8C9C - chains A and S of the 4 polymer chains in the assembly; structure by electron microscopy, 6.62 A resolution (low resolution: residue-level contacts below are approximate; hydrogen-bond / salt-bridge calls are withheld).

[Chain A]
Molecule: 23S rRNA
Organism: Escherichia coli
Sequence (2904 nucleotides; numbered 1 to 2904; the number before each row is that of its first residue):
     1 GGUUAAGCGA CUAAGCGUAC ACGGUGGAUG CCCUGGCAGU CAGAGGCGAU GAAGGACGUG
    61 CUAAUCUGCG AUAAGCGUCG GUAAGGUGAU AUGAACCGUU AUAACCGGCG AUUUCCGAAU
   121 GGGGAAACCC AGUGUGUUUC GACACACUAU CAUUAACUGA AUCCAUAGGU UAAUGAGGCG
   181 AACCGGGGGA ACUGAAACAU CUAAGUACCC CGAGGAAAAG AAAUCAACCG AGAUUCCCCC
   241 AGUAGCGGCG AGCGAACGGG GAGCAGCCCA GAGCCUGAAU CAGUGUGUGU GUUAGUGGAA
   301 GCGUCUGGAA AGGCGCGCGA UACAGGGUGA CAGCCCCGUA CACAAAAAUG CACAUGCUGU
   361 GAGCUCGAUG AGUAGGGCGG GACACGUGGU AUCCUGUCUG AAUAUGGGGG GACCAUCCUC
   421 CAAGGCUAAA UACUCCUGAC UGACCGAUAG UGAACCAGUA CCGUGAGGGA AAGGCGAAAA
   481 GAACCCCGGC GAGGGGAGUG AAAAAGAACC UGAAACCGUG UACGUACAAG CAGUGGGAGC
   541 ACGCUUAGGC GUGUGACUGC GUACCUUUUG UAUAAUGGGU CAGCGACUUA UAUUCUGUAG
   601 CAAGGUUAAC CGAAUAGGGG AGCCGAAGGG AAACCGAGUC UUAACUGGGC GUUAAGUUGC
   661 AGGGUAUAGA CCCGAAACCC GGUGAUCUAG CCAUGGGCAG GUUGAAGGUU GGGUAACACU
   721 AACUGGAGGA CCGAACCGAC UAAUGUUGAA AAAUUAGCGG AUGACUUGUG GCUGGGGGUG
   781 AAAGGCCAAU CAAACCGGGA GAUAGCUGGU UCUCCCCGAA AGCUAUUUAG GUAGCGCCUC
   841 GUGAAUUCAU CUCCGGGGGU AGAGCACUGU UUCGGCAAGG GGGUCAUCCC GACUUACCAA
   901 CCCGAUGCAA ACUGCGAAUA CCGGAGAAUG UUAUCACGGG AGACACACGG CGGGUGCUAA
   961 CGUCCGUCGU GAAGAGGGAA ACAACCCAGA CCGCCAGCUA AGGUCCCAAA GUCAUGGUUA
  1021 AGUGGGAAAC GAUGUGGGAA GGCCCAGACA GCCAGGAUGU UGGCUUAGAA GCAGCCAUCA
  1081 UUUAAAGAAA GCGUAAUAGC UCACUGGUCG AGUCGGCCUG CGCGGAAGAU GUAACGGGGC
  1141 UAAACCAUGC ACCGAAGCUG CGGCAGCGAC GCUUAUGCGU UGUUGGGUAG GGGAGCGUUC
  1201 UGUAAGCCUG CGAAGGUGUG CUGUGAGGCA UGCUGGAGGU AUCAGAAGUG CGAAUGCUGA
  1261 CAUAAGUAAC GAUAAAGCGG GUGAAAAGCC CGCUCGCCGG AAGACCAAGG GUUCCUGUCC
  1321 AACGUUAAUC GGGGCAGGGU GAGUCGACCC CUAAGGCGAG GCCGAAAGGC GUAGUCGAUG
  1381 GGAAACAGGU UAAUAUUCCU GUACUUGGUG UUACUGCGAA GGGGGGACGG AGAAGGCUAU
  1441 GUUGGCCGGG CGACGGUUGU CCCGGUUUAA GCGUGUAGGC UGGUUUUCCA GGCAAAUCCG
  1501 GAAAAUCAAG GCUGAGGCGU GAUGACGAGG CACUACGGUG CUGAAGCAAC AAAUGCCCUG
  1561 CUUCCAGGAA AAGCCUCUAA GCAUCAGGUA ACAUCAAAUC GUACCCCAAA CCGACACAGG
  1621 UGGUCAGGUA GAGAAUACCA AGGCGCUUGA GAGAACUCGG GUGAAGGAAC UAGGCAAAAU
  1681 GGUGCCGUAA CUUCGGGAGA AGGCACGCUG AUAUGUAGGU GAGGUCCCUC GCGGAUGGAG
  1741 CUGAAAUCAG UCGAAGAUAC CAGCUGGCUG CAACUGUUUA UUAAAAACAC AGCACUGUGC
  1801 AAACACGAAA GUGGACGUAU ACGGUGUGAC GCCUGCCCGG UGCCGGAAGG UUAAUUGAUG
  1861 GGGUUAGCGC AAGCGAAGCU CUUGAUCGAA GCCCCGGUAA ACGGCGGCCG UAACUAUAAC
  1921 GGUCCUAAGG UAGCGAAAUU CCUUGUCGGG UAAGUUCCGA CCUGCACGAA UGGCGUAAUG
  1981 AUGGCCAGGC UGUCUCCACC CGAGACUCAG UGAAAUUGAA CUCGCUGUGA AGAUGCAGUG
  2041 UACCCGCGGC AAGACGGAAA GACCCCGUGA ACCUUUACUA UAGCUUGACA CUGAACAUUG
  2101 AGCCUUGAUG UGUAGGAUAG GUGGGAGGCU UUGAAGUGUG GACGCCAGUC UGCAUGGAGC
  2161 CGACCUUGAA AUACCACCCU UUAAUGUUUG AUGUUCUAAC GUUGACCCGU AAUCCGGGUU
  2221 GCGGACAGUG UCUGGUGGGU AGUUUGACUG GGGCGGUCUC CUCCUAAAGA GUAACGGAGG
  2281 AGCACGAAGG UUGGCUAAUC CUGGUCGGAC AUCAGGAGGU UAGUGCAAUG GCAUAAGCCA
  2341 GCUUGACUGC GAGCGUGACG GCGCGAGCAG GUGCGAAAGC AGGUCAUAGU GAUCCGGUGG
  2401 UUCUGAAUGG AAGGGCCAUC GCUCAACGGA UAAAAGGUAC UCCGGGGAUA ACAGGCUGAU
  2461 ACCGCCCAAG AGUUCAUAUC GACGGCGGUG UUUGGCACCU CGAUGUCGGC UCAUCACAUC
  2521 CUGGGGCUGA AGUAGGUCCC AAGGGUAUGG CUGUUCGCCA UUUAAAGUGG UACGCGAGCU
  2581 GGGUUUAGAA CGUCGUGAGA CAGUUCGGUC CCUAUCUGCC GUGGGCGCUG GAGAACUGAG
  2641 GGGGGCUGCU CCUAGUACGA GAGGACCGGA GUGGACGCAU CACUGGUGUU CGGGUUGUCA
  2701 UGCCAAUGGC ACUGCCCGGU AGCUAAAUGC GGAAGAGAUA AGUGCUGAAA GCAUCUAAGC
  2761 ACGAAACUUG CCCCGAGAUG AGUUCUCCCU GACCCUUUAA GGGUCCUGAA GGAACGUUGA
  2821 AGACGACGAC GUUGAUAGGC CGGGUGUGUA AGCGCAGCGA UGCGUUGAGC UAACCGGUAC
  2881 UAAUGAACCG UGAGGCUUAA CCUU
Not modelled in the structure: 1-13, 527-2904

[Chain S]
Name: 50S ribosomal protein L22
Organism: Escherichia coli
UniProt: P61175 (RL22_ECOLI); residues 1-110 here = UniProt positions 1-110
Chain sequence (110 residues; numbered 1 to 110; the number before each row is that of its first residue):
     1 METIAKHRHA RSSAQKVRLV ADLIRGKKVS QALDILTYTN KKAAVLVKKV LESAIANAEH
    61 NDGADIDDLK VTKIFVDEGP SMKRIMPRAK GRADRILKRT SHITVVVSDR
Not modelled in the structure: 80-98
UniProt features mapped onto this chain:
  - binding site (L-tryptophan): Lys-90
  - natural variant: Arg-8 (R8C: In strain: SK1048), Met-82 to Arg-84 (deletion: In strain: N281)
  - mutagenesis: Met-82 to Arg-99 (Incorporated into ribosomes in vivo, but is easily removed by a salt wash), Ile-85 to Arg-95 (Incorporates into ribosomes in vivo), Gly-91 (G91A/D/S: Abolishes translation elongation arrest of SecM), Ala-93 (A93S/T/V: Abolishes translation elongation arrest of SecM)

[Chain A / chain S interface]
Residue-residue contacts (34):
  G24(A) with Asp-77(S)
  U25(A) with Glu-78(S)
  C485(A) with His-60(S)
  C486(A) with Asn-57(S); His-60(S)
  C487(A) with Glu-52(S); Ser-53(S); Ala-56(S)
  G488(A) with Lys-49(S); Glu-52(S)
  G489(A) with Lys-49(S)
  A492(A) with His-7(S)
  G493(A) with Lys-6(S); His-7(S); Ser-53(S)
  G494(A) with Ile-4(S); Ala-5(S); Lys-6(S); Arg-8(S); Asn-57(S)
  G495(A) with Ile-4(S); Lys-6(S); Asn-57(S); His-60(S); Asn-61(S)
  G496(A) with Asn-61(S)
  A508(A) with His-9(S)
  C517(A) with Arg-18(S)
  G518(A) with Arg-18(S); Phe-75(S)
  U519(A) with Arg-25(S); Lys-73(S)
  G520(A) with Arg-25(S); Lys-73(S)
Other interface residues (no listed pair), chain S (21 interface residues in all): Arg-11, Val-76

[Overview]
The interface between chain A and chain S involves 17 residues on one side and 21 on the other. UniProt lists
L-tryptophan-binding residue Lys-90(S) and 11 mutagenesis sites on chain S.
Chain A is 23S rRNA and chain S is 50S ribosomal protein L22, both from Escherichia coli; the structure,
Cryo-EM captures early ribosome assembly in action, was determined by electron microscopy.
